PDB entry 8JR0 | electron microscopy, 2.80 A resolution | chains B and F of the 20 polymer chains in the assembly

Chain B:
Protein: ATP synthase subunit alpha
Organism: Mycobacterium tuberculosis
Notes: EC 7.1.2.2
UniProtKB: P9WPU7 (ATPA_MYCTU); numbering as in UniProt (aligned over 1-549)
Sequence (549 residues; row label = number of the first residue in the row):
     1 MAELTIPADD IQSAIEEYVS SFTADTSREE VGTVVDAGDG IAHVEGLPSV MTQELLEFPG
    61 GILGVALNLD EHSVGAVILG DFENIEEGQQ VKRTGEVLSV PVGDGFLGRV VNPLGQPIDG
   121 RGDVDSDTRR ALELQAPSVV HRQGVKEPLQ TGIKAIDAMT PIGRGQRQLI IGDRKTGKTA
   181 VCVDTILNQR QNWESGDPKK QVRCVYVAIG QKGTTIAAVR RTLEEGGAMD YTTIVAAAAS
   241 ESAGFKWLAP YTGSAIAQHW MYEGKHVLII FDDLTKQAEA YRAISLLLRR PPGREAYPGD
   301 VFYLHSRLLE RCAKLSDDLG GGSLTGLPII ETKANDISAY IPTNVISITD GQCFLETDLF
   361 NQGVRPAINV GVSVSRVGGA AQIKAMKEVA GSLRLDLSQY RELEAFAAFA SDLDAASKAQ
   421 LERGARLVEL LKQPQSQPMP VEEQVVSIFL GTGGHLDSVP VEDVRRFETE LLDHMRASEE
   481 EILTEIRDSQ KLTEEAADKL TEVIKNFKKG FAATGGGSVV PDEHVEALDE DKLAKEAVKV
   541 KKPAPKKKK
Not modelled in the structure: 1-4, 23-28, 405-416, 514-549
Metal / ion sites: Mg2+: Thr179 (together with ATP)
Residues lining bound ligands: ATP (adenosine-5'-triphosphate): Arg174, Lys175, Thr176, Gly177, Lys178, Thr179, Ala180, Gln211, Glu331, Phe360, Arg365, Pro366, Gln433, Pro434, Gln435
UniProt features mapped onto this chain:
  - binding site (ATP): Gly172 to Thr179
  - site: Ser373 (Required for activity)
  - cross-link: Lys499 (Isoglutamyl lysine isopeptide (Lys-Gln) (interchain with Q-Cter in protein Pup))

Chain F:
Protein: ATP synthase subunit beta
Organism: Mycobacterium tuberculosis
Notes: EC 7.1.2.2
UniProtKB: P9WPU5 (ATPB_MYCTU); residue numbers follow UniProt; this construct covers 1-486
Sequence (486 residues; numbered 1 to 486; the number before each row is that of its first residue):
     1 MTTTAEKTDR PGKPGSSDTS GRVVRVTGPV VDVEFPRGSI PELFNALHAE ITFESLAKTL
    61 TLEVAQHLGD NLVRTISLQP TDGLVRGVEV IDTGRSISVP VGEGVKGHVF NALGDCLDEP
   121 GYGEKFEHWS IHRKPPAFEE LEPRTEMLET GLKVVDLLTP YVRGGKIALF GGAGVGKTVL
   181 IQEMINRIAR NFGGTSVFAG VGERTREGND LWVELAEANV LKDTALVFGQ MDEPPGTRMR
   241 VALSALTMAE WFRDEQGQDV LLFIDNIFRF TQAGSEVSTL LGRMPSAVGY QPTLADEMGE
   301 LQERITSTRG RSITSMQAVY VPADDYTDPA PATTFAHLDA TTELSRAVFS KGIFPAVDPL
   361 ASSSTILDPS VVGDEHYRVA QEVIRILQRY KDLQDIIAIL GIDELSEEDK QLVNRARRIE
   421 RFLSQNMMAA EQFTGQPGST VPVKETIEAF DRLCKGDFDH VPEQAFFLIG GLDDLAKKAE
   481 SLGAKL
Not modelled in the structure: 1-17
Metal / ion sites: Mg2+: Thr178 (together with ADP)
Residues lining bound ligands:
  - ADP: Gly172, Ala173, Gly174, Val175, Gly176, Lys177, Thr178, Val179, Glu203, Arg204, Glu207, Asp265, Asn266, Phe349, Phe354, Met427, Ala430, Phe433, Thr434
  - ATP (adenosine-5'-triphosphate): Thr365, Asp368, Tyr377
UniProt features mapped onto this chain:
  - binding site (ATP): Gly171 to Thr178
  - modified residue: Thr2 (N-acetylthreonine)

Interface between chain B and chain F:
Pairs across the interface - 94 pairs, chain B then chain F:
  Gly46(B) - Arg86(F)
  Leu47(B) - Arg86(F)  hydrogen bond (backbone-side chain)
  Pro48(B) - Arg86(F)
  Ser49(B) - Val85(F)
  Val50(B) - Val85(F)
  Val50(B) - Arg86(F)
  Met51(B) - Phe53(F)  hydrophobic
  Met51(B) - Gly83(F)
  Met51(B) - Leu84(F)
  Met51(B) - Val85(F)  hydrophobic
  Thr52(B) - Val26(F)
  Thr52(B) - Thr81(F)
  Thr52(B) - Asp82(F)
  Thr52(B) - Gly83(F)  hydrogen bond (backbone-backbone)
  Thr52(B) - Leu84(F)  hydrogen bond (backbone-backbone)
  Gln53(B) - Asp82(F)
  Asn68(B) - Val26(F)
  Asn68(B) - Thr27(F)
  Leu69(B) - Arg25(F)
  Leu69(B) - Val26(F)  hydrogen bond (backbone-backbone)
  Leu69(B) - Leu84(F)
  Leu69(B) - Arg86(F)
  Asp70(B) - Arg25(F)
  Asp70(B) - Arg86(F)  hydrogen bond (backbone-side chain)
  Glu71(B) - Val24(F)
  Glu71(B) - Arg25(F)  salt bridge
  Ser73(B) - Arg86(F)
  Val74(B) - Arg86(F)
  Gly95(B) - Phe53(F)
  Glu96(B) - Phe53(F)
  Val97(B) - Phe53(F)  hydrophobic
  Val97(B) - Leu56(F)  hydrophobic
  Glu133(B) - Asp82(F)
  Leu134(B) - Leu56(F)  hydrophobic
  Gln135(B) - Pro80(F)
  Gln135(B) - Asp232(F)
  Gln135(B) - Glu233(F)  hydrogen bond
  Gln135(B) - Pro234(F)
  Ala136(B) - Asp232(F)  hydrogen bond (backbone-side chain)
  Pro137(B) - Thr205(F)
  Ser138(B) - Leu117(F)
  Ser138(B) - Thr205(F)
  Val139(B) - Thr205(F)
  Val139(B) - Gly208(F)
  Val139(B) - Asn209(F)
  Val140(B) - Leu117(F)
  Val140(B) - Asp118(F)
  Val140(B) - Trp212(F)  hydrophobic
  Arg142(B) - Thr205(F)
  Arg142(B) - Asn209(F)
  Gln143(B) - Asn209(F)
  Arg167(B) - Arg204(F)
  Pro291(B) - Thr279(F)
  Pro291(B) - Pro285(F)  hydrophobic
  Gly293(B) - Val288(F)
  Arg294(B) - Val288(F)
  Arg294(B) - Ala323(F)
  Arg294(B) - Asp325(F)  salt bridge
  Arg294(B) - Asp328(F)  salt bridge
  Gly299(B) - Glu276(F)
  Asp300(B) - Glu276(F)
  Phe302(B) - Met231(F)  hydrophobic
  Phe302(B) - Arg269(F)
  Phe302(B) - Gln272(F)
  Tyr303(B) - Met231(F)
  Tyr303(B) - Glu233(F)
  Tyr303(B) - Pro234(F)
  Tyr303(B) - Arg238(F)
  Tyr303(B) - Glu276(F)
  Ser306(B) - Met231(F)  hydrogen bond (side chain-backbone)
  Arg307(B) - Asp232(F)
  Glu310(B) - Arg204(F)
  Glu310(B) - Thr205(F)  hydrogen bond
  Glu310(B) - Met231(F)
  Glu310(B) - Asp232(F)
  Arg311(B) - Asp232(F)  salt bridge
  Ser338(B) - Ala323(F)
  Ala339(B) - Ala323(F)
  Thr343(B) - Ala173(F)
  Thr343(B) - Tyr320(F)
  Ile346(B) - Ala173(F)  hydrophobic
  Ile346(B) - Arg204(F)
  Ser347(B) - Arg204(F)  hydrogen bond (backbone-side chain)
  Ser347(B) - Arg269(F)  hydrogen bond
  Ile348(B) - Arg204(F)  hydrogen bond (backbone-side chain)
  Ile348(B) - Met231(F)  hydrophobic
  Thr349(B) - Arg204(F)  hydrogen bond (backbone-side chain)
  Asp350(B) - Arg204(F)  salt bridge
  Asp350(B) - Arg206(F)  salt bridge
  Arg376(B) - Arg204(F)
  Arg376(B) - Arg206(F)
  Arg376(B) - Glu207(F)  salt bridge
  Arg376(B) - Phe433(F)
  Val377(B) - Arg206(F)
Also at the interface, not in a pair above, chain B (57 interface residues in all): Val19, Leu67, Ala131, Gly144, Pro292, Tyr340, Asn344, Glu402
Also at the interface, not in a pair above, chain F (50 interface residues in all): Arg22, Gly28, Ser55, Gly174, Glu203, Phe228, Gln230, Gly289, Pro322, Asp324, Gln464

Summary:
The interface between chain B and chain F involves 57 residues on one side and 50 on the other; the contacts
include 13 hydrogen bonds and 7 salt bridges. Polar contacts include Glu71(B)-Arg25(F), Arg294(B)-Asp325(F)
and Arg294(B)-Asp328(F). Bound to chain B: ATP.
Here chain B is ATP synthase subunit alpha and chain F is ATP synthase subunit beta, both from Mycobacterium
tuberculosis. Entry 8JR0 (Cryo-EM structure of Mycobacterium tuberculosis ATP synthase in complex with
TBAJ-587) was determined by electron microscopy (same publication as 8J0S, 8J0T, 8J57, 8J58 and 8JR1).
